PDB entry 8FFD | X-ray diffraction, 2.20 A resolution | chains C and K of the 12 polymer chains in the assembly

[Chain C (and K)]
Protein: Probable DNA-binding stress protein
Organism: Pseudomonas aeruginosa PAO1
Notes: chain K of this document is another copy of the same molecule, construct and numbering; everything in this record applies to it too
UniProt: Q9I4Z7 (Q9I4Z7_PSEAE); numbering as in UniProt (aligned over 1-156)
Chain sequence (156 residues; each row starts with the number of its first residue):
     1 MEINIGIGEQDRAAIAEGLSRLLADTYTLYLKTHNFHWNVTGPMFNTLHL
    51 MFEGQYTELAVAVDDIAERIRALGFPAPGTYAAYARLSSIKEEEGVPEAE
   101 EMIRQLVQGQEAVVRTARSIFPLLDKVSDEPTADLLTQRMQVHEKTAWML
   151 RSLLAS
Disordered / not traced: 156
Ion coordination: Mn2+ site 1: His-37 (shared with 2 residues of chain J); Mn2+ site 2: Asp-64, Glu-68 (shared with 1 residue of chain J)
What the authors report for this chain:
  - post-translational modification sites: Tyr-27, Tyr-30, Tyr-81, Tyr-84 (proposed by the authors, not directly observed)

[Chain C / chain K interface]
Residue-residue contacts - 35 pairs, chain C then chain K:
  Arg-104(C) / Met-1(K)
  Val-107(C) / Met-1(K)  hydrophobic
  Gln-108(C) / Met-1(K)
  Glu-111(C) / Glu-2(K)
  Glu-111(C) / Ile-3(K)
  Glu-111(C) / Asn-4(K)  hydrogen bond (side chain-backbone)
  Val-114(C) / Ile-5(K)
  Arg-115(C) / Asn-4(K)
  Arg-118(C) / Ile-5(K)  hydrogen bond (side chain-backbone)
  Arg-118(C) / Gly-6(K)
  Arg-118(C) / Ile-7(K)
  Arg-118(C) / Val-127(K)
  Arg-118(C) / Ser-128(K)  hydrogen bond (side chain-backbone)
  Phe-121(C) / Glu-130(K)
  Thr-137(C) / Glu-130(K)
  Thr-137(C) / Pro-131(K)
  Thr-137(C) / Asp-134(K)
  Gln-138(C) / Asp-134(K)  hydrogen bond
  Met-140(C) / Pro-131(K)  hydrophobic
  Gln-141(C) / Pro-131(K)
  Glu-144(C) / Ile-5(K)
  Glu-144(C) / Arg-69(K)  salt bridge
  Glu-144(C) / Ala-72(K)
  Glu-144(C) / Pro-131(K)
  Lys-145(C) / Glu-68(K)  salt bridge
  Trp-148(C) / Glu-68(K)
  Trp-148(C) / Arg-71(K)
  Trp-148(C) / Ala-72(K)  hydrophobic
  Arg-151(C) / Met-1(K)
  Arg-151(C) / Glu-2(K)
  Arg-151(C) / Ile-3(K)
  Arg-151(C) / Arg-71(K)  hydrogen bond (side chain-backbone)
  Arg-151(C) / Ala-72(K)  hydrogen bond (side chain-backbone)
  Arg-151(C) / Gly-74(K)
  Leu-154(C) / Met-1(K)  hydrophobic
Other interface residues (no listed pair), chain C (19 interface residues in all): Asp-134, Ser-152

[Summary]
The interface between chain C and chain K involves 19 residues on one side and 17 on the other, with 6
hydrogen bonds and 2 salt bridges. Polar contacts include Glu-144(C)/Arg-69(K), Lys-145(C)/Glu-68(K) and
Glu-111(C)/Asn-4(K). Asp-64(C) and Glu-68(C) form the Mn2+ site 2. The paper reports modification sites
Tyr-27(C), Tyr-30(C) and Tyr-81(C) among others.
Chain C and chain K are both Probable DNA-binding stress protein (Pseudomonas aeruginosa PAO1); the structure,
Crystal structure of manganeese bound Dps protein (PA0962) from Pseudomonas aeruginosa (cubic form), was
determined by X-ray diffraction, deposited together with 8FF9, 8FFA, 8FFB and 8FFC.
